Entry 7A50 (X-ray diffraction, 2.00 A resolution); this record covers chains A and B of the 4 polymer chains in the assembly.

# Chain A
Molecule: Nanobody Nb26
Organism: Lama glama
Notes: antibody fragment or engineered binder
Chain sequence (138 residues; each row starts with the number of its first residue):
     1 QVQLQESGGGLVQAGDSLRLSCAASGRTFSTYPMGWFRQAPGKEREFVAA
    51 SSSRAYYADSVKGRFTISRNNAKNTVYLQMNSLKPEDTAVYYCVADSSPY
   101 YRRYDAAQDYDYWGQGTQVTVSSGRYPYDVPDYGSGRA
Disordered / not traced: 128-138
Disulfides: Cys-22/Cys-93

# Chain B
Molecule: Coiled-coil APH
Chain sequence (42 residues; numbered 0 to 41; the number before each row is that of its first residue; numbering starts at 0):
     0 XLEEELKQLEEELQAIEEQLAQLQWKAQARKEKLAQLKEKLX
Modified / non-standard residues: ACE (acetyl group) at position 0; NH2 (amino group) at position 41

# How chain A and chain B interact
Contacting residue pairs (24; chain A residue first):
  Arg-27(A) with Lys-32(B)
  Ser-30(A) with Trp-24(B); Ala-28(B)
  Thr-31(A) with Trp-24(B); Ala-28(B); Arg-29(B), hydrogen bond (backbone-side chain)
  Tyr-32(A) with Trp-24(B)
  Pro-33(A) with Trp-24(B); Lys-25(B)
  Ser-52(A) with Trp-24(B), hydrogen bond (backbone-side chain)
  Ser-53(A) with Ala-20(B); Trp-24(B)
  Asp-96(A) with Lys-25(B), salt bridge
  Ser-97(A) with Arg-29(B)
  Ser-98(A) with Lys-25(B), hydrogen bond (backbone-side chain); Arg-29(B)
  Pro-99(A) with Leu-22(B)
  Tyr-100(A) with Gln-21(B); Lys-25(B), hydrogen bond (backbone-side chain)
  Tyr-101(A) with Glu-17(B); Gln-18(B); Gln-21(B)
  Arg-102(A) with Gln-21(B), hydrogen bond (backbone-side chain)
  Arg-103(A) with Glu-17(B), salt bridge
Interface residues without a listed pair, chain A (17 interface residues in all): Thr-28, Arg-69
Interface residues without a listed pair, chain B (11 interface residues in all): Lys-39
Interface features reported in the paper:
  - epitope / paratope residues, chain B: Gln-21(B), Trp-24(B), Lys-25(B), Arg-29(B)
  - hot spots on chain B (mutagenesis) - I15A, Q18A, Q21A, L22A, W24A, K25A, R29A: decreased binding to Nanobody Nb26 (chain A) (from molecular simulation)

# Overview
17 residues of chain A and 11 residues of chain B are in contact; the contacts include 5 hydrogen bonds and 2
salt bridges. Polar contacts include Asp-96(A)/Lys-25(B), Arg-103(A)/Glu-17(B) and Thr-31(A)/Arg-29(B). From
the paper: I15A, Q18A and Q21A of chain B, among others, reduce binding to Nanobody Nb26 (chain A);
epitope/paratope residues Gln-21(B), Trp-24(B) and Lys-25(B) among others; 7 substitutions were tested in all.
Here chain A is Nanobody Nb26 (Lama glama) and chain B is Coiled-coil APH. Entry 7A50 (Crystal structure of
the APH coiled-coil in complex with nanobody Nb26) was determined by X-ray diffraction together with 7A48,
7A4D, 7A4T and 7A4Y from the same study.
